4CYP - chain A; structure by X-ray diffraction, 1.55 A resolution.

Chain A:
Protein: Glycylpeptide N-tetradecanoyltransferase
Organism: Leishmania major
Notes: EC 2.3.1.97
Reference sequence: Q4Q5S8 (Q4Q5S8_LEIMA); residues 11-421 here = UniProt positions 11-421
Chain sequence (411 residues; row label = number of the first residue in the row):
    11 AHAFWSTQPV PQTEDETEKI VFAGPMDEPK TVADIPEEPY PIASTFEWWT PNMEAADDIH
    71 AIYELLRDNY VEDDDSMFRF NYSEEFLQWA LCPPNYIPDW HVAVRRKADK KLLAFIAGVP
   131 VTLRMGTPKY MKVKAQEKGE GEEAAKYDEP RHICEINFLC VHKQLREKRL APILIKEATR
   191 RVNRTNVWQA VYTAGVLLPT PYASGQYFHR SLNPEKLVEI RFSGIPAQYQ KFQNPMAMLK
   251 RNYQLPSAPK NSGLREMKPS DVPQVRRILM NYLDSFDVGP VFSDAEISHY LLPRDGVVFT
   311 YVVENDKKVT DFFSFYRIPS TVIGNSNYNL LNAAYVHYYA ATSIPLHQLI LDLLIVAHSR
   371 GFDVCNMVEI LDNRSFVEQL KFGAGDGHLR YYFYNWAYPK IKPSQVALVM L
Ion coordination: Mg2+: L175 (together with tetradecanoyl-coa)
Ligand contacts:
  - A62 ((3R)-4-(4-chlorophenyl)-1-[(3S,4R)-3-(4-chlorophenyl)-4-(hydroxymethyl)pyrrolidin-1-yl]-3-hydroxybutan-1-one): Y80, V81, F90, Y92, N167, F168, T203, A204, G205, Y217, F218, H219, Y326, I328, Y345, N376, M377, V378, L399, M420, L421
  - tetradecanoyl-coa (MYA): A11, H12, A13, F14, W15, N79, Y80, V81, I126, I166, N167, F168, L169, C170, V171, L175, R176, E177, K178, R179, L180, A181, P182, I185, T189, V192, N193, V197, W198, Q199, A200, Y202, T203, A204, V206, L208, Y404

Summary:
Chain A binds compound A62 and tetradecanoyl-coa.
Chain A is Glycylpeptide N-tetradecanoyltransferase (Leishmania major); the structure, Leishmania major
N-myristoyltransferase in complex with a pyrrolidine inhibitor, was determined by X-ray diffraction (same
publication as 4CYN, 4CYO and 4CYQ).
